PDB entry 1T36 | X-ray diffraction, 2.10 A resolution | chains A and E of the 8 polymer chains in the assembly

Chain A (and E):
Molecule: Carbamoyl-phosphate synthase large chain
From: Escherichia coli
Notes: EC 6.3.5.5; chain E of this document is another copy of the same molecule, construct and numbering; everything in this record applies to it too
UniProtKB: P00968 (CARB_ECOLI); residues 1-1073 here correspond to UniProt positions 0-1072 (UniProt number = residue number - 1)
Sequence (1073 residues; each row starts with the number of its first residue):
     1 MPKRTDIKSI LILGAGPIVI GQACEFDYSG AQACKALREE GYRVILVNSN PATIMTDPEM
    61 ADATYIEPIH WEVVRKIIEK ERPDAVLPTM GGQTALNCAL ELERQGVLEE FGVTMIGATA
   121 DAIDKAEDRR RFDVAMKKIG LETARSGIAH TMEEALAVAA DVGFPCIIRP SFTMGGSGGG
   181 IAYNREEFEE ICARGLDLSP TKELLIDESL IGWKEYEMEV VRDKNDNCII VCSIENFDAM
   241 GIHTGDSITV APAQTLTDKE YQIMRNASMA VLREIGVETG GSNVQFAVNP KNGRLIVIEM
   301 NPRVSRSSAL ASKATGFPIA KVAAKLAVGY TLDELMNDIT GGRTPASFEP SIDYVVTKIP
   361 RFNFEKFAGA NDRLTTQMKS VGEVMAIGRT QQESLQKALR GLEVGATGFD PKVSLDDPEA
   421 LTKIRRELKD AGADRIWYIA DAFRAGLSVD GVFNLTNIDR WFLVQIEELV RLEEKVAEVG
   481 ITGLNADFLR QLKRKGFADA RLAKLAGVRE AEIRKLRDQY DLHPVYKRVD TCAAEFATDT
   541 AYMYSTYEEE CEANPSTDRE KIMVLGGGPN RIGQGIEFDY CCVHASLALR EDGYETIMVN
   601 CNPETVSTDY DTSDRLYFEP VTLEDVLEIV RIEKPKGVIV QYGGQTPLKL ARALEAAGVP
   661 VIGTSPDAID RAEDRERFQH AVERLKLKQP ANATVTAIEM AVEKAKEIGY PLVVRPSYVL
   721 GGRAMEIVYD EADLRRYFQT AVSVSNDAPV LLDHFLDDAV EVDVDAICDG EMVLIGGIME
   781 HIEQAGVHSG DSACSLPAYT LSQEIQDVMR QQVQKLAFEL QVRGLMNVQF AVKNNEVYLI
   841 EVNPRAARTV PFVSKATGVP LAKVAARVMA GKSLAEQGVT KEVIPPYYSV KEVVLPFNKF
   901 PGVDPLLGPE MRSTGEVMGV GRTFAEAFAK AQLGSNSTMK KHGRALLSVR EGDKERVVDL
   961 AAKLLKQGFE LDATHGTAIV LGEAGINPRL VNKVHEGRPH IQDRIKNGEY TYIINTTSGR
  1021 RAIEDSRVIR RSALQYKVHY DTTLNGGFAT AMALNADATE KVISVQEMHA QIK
Disordered / not traced: 717-723, 742-749
Swiss-Prot annotation at these positions:
  - binding site (ATP): Arg130, Gly176
Bound ions: K+ site 1: Glu127, Glu299, Met300; K+ site 2 near Thr143 (its only coordinating residue here); K+ site 3: Glu215, Asn236, Asp238, Ala239, Ile242, Ser247; Mn2+ site 1: Gln285, Glu299 (together with ADP, phosphate ion); Mn2+ site 2: Glu299, Asn301 (together with ADP, phosphate ion); K+ site 4: Glu761, His781, Glu783, Gln784, Val787, Ser792; Mn2+ site 3: Gln829, Glu841 (together with ADP)
Small-molecule neighbours:
  - ADP (adenosine-5'-diphosphate), molecule 1: Arg129, Ala144, Ile167, Arg169, Thr173, Met174, Gly175, Gly176, Ser177, Asp207, Glu208, Ser209, Leu210, Ile211, Glu215, Met240, Gly241, Ile242, His243, Thr244, Gln285, Ile298, Glu299, Asn301, Thr376
  - ADP, molecule 2: Pro690, Val713, Arg715, Met725, Asp753, His754, Phe755, Leu756, Glu761, Ala785, Gly786, Val787, His788, Ser789, Gln829, Ile840, Glu841, Pro909
  - tetraethylammonium ion (NET): Val19, Gln22, Gln93, Thr94, Asn97, Asn936
  - L-ornithine (ORN): Glu783, Asp791, Ser792, Ala793, Glu892, Val893, Leu895, Leu907, His1039, Tyr1040, Asp1041, Thr1042, Thr1043
  - uridine-5'-monophosphate (U5P): Ser948, Val949, Arg950, Lys954, Thr974, His975, Gly976, Thr977, Lys993, Val994, His995, Asn1015, Thr1016, Thr1017, Ala1022, Asp1025, Ser1026, Ile1029, Arg1030
From the paper describing this entry:
  - binding site for uridine-5'-monophosphate: Lys954, Lys993

How chain A and chain E interact:
Residue-residue contacts - 18 pairs, chain A then chain E:
  Leu415(A) with Arg425(E), hydrogen bond (backbone-side chain)
  Asp417(A) with Arg425(E)
  Pro418(A) with Thr422(E); Arg425(E)
  Glu419(A) with Thr422(E)
  Leu421(A) with Leu421(E)
  Thr422(A) with Pro418(E); Glu419(E); Leu421(E); Thr422(E), hydrogen bond
  Ala445(A) with Leu447(E)
  Gly446(A) with Leu447(E); Ser448(E), hydrogen bond (backbone-backbone); Gly451(E)
  Leu447(A) with Ala445(E); Gly446(E); Leu447(E)
  Ser448(A) with Gly446(E), hydrogen bond (backbone-backbone)
Also at the interface, not in a pair above, chain A (13 interface residues in all): Asp416, Arg425, Gly451
Also at the interface, not in a pair above, chain E (11 interface residues in all): Leu415

Summary:
13 residues of chain A and 11 residues of chain E are in contact; the contacts include 4 hydrogen bonds. Among
the polar pairs are Leu415(A)-Arg425(E), Thr422(A)-Thr422(E) and Gly446(A)-Ser448(E). Bound to chain A: ADP,
L-ornithine, tetraethylammonium ion and uridine-5'-monophosphate. The paper reports a binding site for
uridine-5'-monophosphate at Lys954(A) and Lys993(A).
Chain A and chain E are both Carbamoyl-phosphate synthase large chain (Escherichia coli); the structure,
Crystal structure of E. coli carbamoyl phosphate synthetase small subunit mutant C248D complexed with uridine
5'-monophosphate, was determined by X-ray diffraction.
